7P3W - chains B and F of the 22 polymer chains in the assembly; structure by electron microscopy, 4.30 A resolution (low resolution: residue-level contacts below are approximate; hydrogen-bond / salt-bridge calls are withheld).

Chain B:
Name: ATP synthase subunit alpha
Source organism: Acinetobacter baumannii (strain ATCC 17978 / CIP 53.77 / LMG 1025 / NCDC KC755 / 5377)
Notes: EC 7.1.2.2
UniProt: A3M142 (ATPA_ACIBT); numbering as in UniProt (aligned over 1-514)
Amino-acid sequence (514 residues; row label = number of the first residue in the row):
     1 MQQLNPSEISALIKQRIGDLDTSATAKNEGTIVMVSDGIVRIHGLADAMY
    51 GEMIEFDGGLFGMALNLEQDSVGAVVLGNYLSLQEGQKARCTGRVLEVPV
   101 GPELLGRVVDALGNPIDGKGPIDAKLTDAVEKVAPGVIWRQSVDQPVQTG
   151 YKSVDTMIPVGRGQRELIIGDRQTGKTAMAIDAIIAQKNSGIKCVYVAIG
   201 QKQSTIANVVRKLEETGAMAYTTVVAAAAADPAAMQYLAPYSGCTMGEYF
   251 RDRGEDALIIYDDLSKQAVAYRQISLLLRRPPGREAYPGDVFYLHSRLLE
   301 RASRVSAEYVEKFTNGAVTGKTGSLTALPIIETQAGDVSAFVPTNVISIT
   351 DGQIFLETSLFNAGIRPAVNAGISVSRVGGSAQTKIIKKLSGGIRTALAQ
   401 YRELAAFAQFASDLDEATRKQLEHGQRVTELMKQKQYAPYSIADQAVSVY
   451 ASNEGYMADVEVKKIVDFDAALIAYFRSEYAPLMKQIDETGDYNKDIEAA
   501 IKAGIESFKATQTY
Disordered / not traced: 512-514
Metal / ion sites: Mg2+: Thr177 (together with ATP)
Residues lining bound ligands: ATP (adenosine-5'-triphosphate): Tyr151, Arg172, Gln173, Thr174, Gly175, Lys176, Thr177, Ala178, Met179, Phe361, Arg366, Pro367, Gln434, Lys435, Gln436
UniProt features mapped onto this chain:
  - binding site (ATP): Gly170 to Thr177
  - site: Ser374 (Required for activity)

Chain F:
Name: ATP synthase subunit beta
Source organism: Acinetobacter baumannii (strain ATCC 17978 / CIP 53.77 / LMG 1025 / NCDC KC755 / 5377)
Notes: EC 7.1.2.2
UniProt: A3M144 (ATPB_ACIBT); residue numbers follow UniProt; this construct covers 1-464
Amino-acid sequence (464 residues; numbered 1 to 464; the number before each row is that of its first residue):
     1 MSSGRIIQIIGAVIDVEFERTSVPKIYDALQVDGTETTLEVQQQLGDGVV
    51 RTIAMGSTEGLKRGLTVTSTNAPISVPVGTATLGRIMDVLGRPIDEAGPV
   101 ATEERLPIHRQAPSYAEQAASTDLLETGIKVIDLLCPFAKGGKVGLFGGA
   151 GVGKTVNMMELINNIAKAHSGLSVFAGVGERTREGNDFYHEMKDSNVLDK
   201 VAMVYGQMNEPPGNRLRVALTGLTMAEYFRDEKDENGKGRDVLLFVDNIY
   251 RYTLAGTEVSALLGRMPSAVGYQPTLAEEMGVLQERITSTKSGSITSIQA
   301 VYVPADDLTDPSPATTFAHLDATVVLSRDIASSGIYPAIDPLDSTSRQLD
   351 PLVVGQEHYEIARAVQNVLQRYKELKDIIAILGMDELAEEDKLVVYRARK
   401 IQRFFSQPFHVAEVFTGAPGKLVPLKETIRGFKGLLAGEYDHIPEQAFYM
   451 VGGIDEVIAKAEKL
Disordered / not traced: 1
Residues lining bound ligands:
  - ADP (adenosine-5'-diphosphate): Ala150, Gly151, Val152, Gly153, Lys154, Thr155, Val156, Arg181, Tyr336, Phe409, Ala412, Phe415, Met450
  - ATP (adenosine-5'-triphosphate): Arg347, Tyr359, Arg363
UniProt features mapped onto this chain:
  - binding site (ATP): Gly148 to Thr155

How chain B and chain F interact:
Contacting residue pairs (68):
  Leu45(B) with Arg63(F)
  Ala46(B) with Arg63(F)
  Met49(B) with Thr58(F); Glu59(F); Gly60(F); Leu61(F); Lys62(F)
  Tyr50(B) with Thr58(F); Glu59(F)
  Leu67(B) with Gln8(F); Ile9(F); Arg63(F)
  Glu68(B) with Ile7(F); Gln8(F); Arg63(F)
  Gln69(B) with Ile7(F); Gln8(F); Arg63(F)
  Val72(B) with Arg63(F)
  Val133(B) with Asn209(F)
  Ala134(B) with Asn209(F)
  Val137(B) with Thr182(F); Gly185(F); Asn186(F); Tyr205(F)
  Ile138(B) with Ile94(F); Glu96(F)
  Arg140(B) with Thr182(F); Asn186(F)
  Ser142(B) with Asp187(F)
  Gly283(B) with Gly271(F)
  Arg284(B) with Val270(F); Ala305(F); Asp310(F)
  Phe292(B) with Arg251(F)
  Tyr293(B) with Arg215(F); Glu258(F)
  Ser296(B) with Met208(F)
  Glu300(B) with Arg181(F); Thr182(F)
  Ser339(B) with Ala305(F)
  Thr344(B) with Ala150(F); Tyr302(F); Ala305(F)
  Ile347(B) with Ala150(F)
  Ser348(B) with Arg181(F); Arg251(F)
  Ile349(B) with Arg181(F); Met208(F)
  Thr350(B) with Arg181(F)
  Asp351(B) with Arg181(F); Arg183(F); Glu184(F)
  Ile373(B) with Ser332(F)
  Arg377(B) with Val156(F); Arg183(F)
  Val378(B) with Arg183(F); Val414(F)
  Gly380(B) with Val414(F)
  Gly392(B) with Thr416(F)
  Arg395(B) with Phe415(F)
  Thr396(B) with Phe415(F)
  Gln400(B) with Ser333(F); Gly334(F)
  Phe410(B) with Ile379(F); Met384(F)
  Ala411(B) with Met384(F)
  Gln421(B) with Gln446(F)
Other interface residues (no listed pair), chain B (55 interface residues in all): Asp47, Ala48, Gly51, Asn66, Asp70, Val95, Pro135, Trp139, Gln141, Pro281, Pro282, Arg297, Asn345, Gly379, Glu403, Phe407, Thr418
Other interface residues (no listed pair), chain F (50 interface residues in all): Ile10, Gly11, Asp95, Met159, Leu254, Ala261, Pro304, Ile335, Arg399, Tyr449

Overview:
The interface between chain B and chain F involves 55 residues on one side and 50 on the other. Ligands of
chain B: ATP. Ligands of chain F: ATP and ADP. From UniProt: 8 ATP-binding residues on chain B; 8 ATP-binding
residues on chain F.
Chain B is ATP synthase subunit alpha and chain F is ATP synthase subunit beta, both from Acinetobacter
baumannii (strain ATCC 17978 / CIP 53.77 / LMG 1025 / NCDC KC755 / 5377); the structure, F1Fo-ATP synthase
from Acinetobacter baumannii (state 3), was determined by electron microscopy (same publication as 7P2Y and
7P3N).
